3R45 - chains B and C of the 3 polymer chains in the assembly; structure by X-ray diffraction, 2.60 A resolution.

Chain B:
Molecule: Histone H4
Source organism: Homo sapiens
Reference sequence: P62805 (H4_HUMAN); residues 0-102 here correspond to UniProt positions 1-103 (UniProt number = residue number + 1)
Amino-acid sequence (103 residues; numbered 0 to 102; the number before each row is that of its first residue; numbering starts at 0):
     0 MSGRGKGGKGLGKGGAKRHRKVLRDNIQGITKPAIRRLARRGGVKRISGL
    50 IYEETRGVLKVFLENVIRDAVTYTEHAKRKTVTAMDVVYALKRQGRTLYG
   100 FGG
Disordered / not traced: 0-22, 97-102
UniProt features mapped onto this chain:
  - DNA-binding region: K16 to K20
  - modified residue: S1 (N-acetylserine), R3 (Asymmetric dimethylarginine), K5 (N6-(2-hydroxyisobutyryl)lysine), K8 (N6-(2-hydroxyisobutyryl)lysine), K12 (N6-(2-hydroxyisobutyryl)lysine), K16 (N6-(2-hydroxyisobutyryl)lysine), K20 (N6,N6,N6-trimethyllysine), K31 (N6-(2-hydroxyisobutyryl)lysine), K44 (N6-(2-hydroxyisobutyryl)lysine), S47 (Phosphoserine), Y51 (Phosphotyrosine), K59 (N6-(2-hydroxyisobutyryl)lysine), K77 (N6-(2-hydroxyisobutyryl)lysine), K79 (N6-(2-hydroxyisobutyryl)lysine), T80 (Phosphothreonine), Y88 (Phosphotyrosine), K91 (N6-(2-hydroxyisobutyryl)lysine)
  - cross-link (Glycyl lysine isopeptide (Lys-Gly)): K12 (interchain with G-Cter in SUMO2), K20 (interchain with G-Cter in SUMO2), K31 (interchain with G-Cter in SUMO2), K59 (interchain with G-Cter in SUMO2), K79 (interchain with G-Cter in SUMO2), K91 (interchain with G-Cter in SUMO2)

Chain C:
Molecule: Holliday junction recognition protein
Source organism: Homo sapiens
Reference sequence: Q8NCD3 (HJURP_HUMAN); numbering as in UniProt (aligned over 1-80)
Amino-acid sequence (81 residues; numbered 0 to 80; the number before each row is that of its first residue; numbering starts at 0):
     0 SMLGTLRAMEGEDVEDDQLLQKLRASRRRFQRRMQRLIEKYNQPFEDTPV
    50 VQMATLTYETPQGLRIWGGRLIKERNEGEIQ
Disordered / not traced: 0-13, 75-80
Construct notes: expression tag (0)

How chain B and chain C interact:
Residue-residue contacts (9; chain B residue first):
  T80(B) - V49(C)
  A83(B) - Y40(C)
  A83(B) - F44(C)  hydrophobic
  M84(B) - N41(C)
  M84(B) - Q42(C)
  M84(B) - P43(C)
  V87(B) - I37(C)  hydrophobic
  V87(B) - Y40(C)  hydrophobic
  V87(B) - N41(C)
Other interface residues (no listed pair), chain B (6 interface residues in all): L90, K91
Other interface residues (no listed pair), chain C (8 interface residues in all): M33

Summary:
Chain B and chain C form an interface of 6 and 8 residues respectively. UniProt lists a DNA-binding region on
chain B.
Chain B is Histone H4 and chain C is Holliday junction recognition protein, both from Homo sapiens; the
structure, Structure of a CENP-A-Histone H4 Heterodimer in complex with chaperone HJURP, was determined by
X-ray diffraction.
